8R67 - chains B and F of the 6 polymer chains in the assembly; structure by X-ray diffraction, 2.20 A resolution.

== Chain B ==
Molecule: Tubulin beta-2B chain
Organism: Bos taurus
UniProtKB: Q6B856 (TBB2B_BOVIN); the author numbering skips numbers that UniProt does not, so the offset changes along the chain: 1-42 = UniProt 1-42; 45-360 = UniProt 43-358; 369-455 = UniProt 359-445
Chain sequence (445 residues; row label = number of the first residue in the row; note: 10 numbers in that range are skipped by the numbering (no residue carries them; nothing is unmodelled there)):
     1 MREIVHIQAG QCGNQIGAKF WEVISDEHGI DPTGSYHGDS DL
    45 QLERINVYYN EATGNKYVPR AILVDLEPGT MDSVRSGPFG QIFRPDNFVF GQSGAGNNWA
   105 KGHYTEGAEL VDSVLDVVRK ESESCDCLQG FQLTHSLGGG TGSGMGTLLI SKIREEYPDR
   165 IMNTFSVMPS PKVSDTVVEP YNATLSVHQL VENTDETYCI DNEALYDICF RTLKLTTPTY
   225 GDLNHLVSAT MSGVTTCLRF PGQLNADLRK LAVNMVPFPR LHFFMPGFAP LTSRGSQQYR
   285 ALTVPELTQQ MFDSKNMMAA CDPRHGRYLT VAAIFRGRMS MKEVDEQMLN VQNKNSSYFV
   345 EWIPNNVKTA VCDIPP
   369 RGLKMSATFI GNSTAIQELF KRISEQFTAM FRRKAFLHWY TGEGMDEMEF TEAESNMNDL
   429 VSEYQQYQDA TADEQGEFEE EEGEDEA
Disordered / not traced: 1, 279-280, 439-455
Metal / ion sites: Mg2+: Gln11 (together with GDP); Ca2+ near Glu113 (its only coordinating residue here)
Residues lining bound ligands: GDP (guanosine-5'-diphosphate): Gly10, Gln11, Cys12, Gln15, Ile16, Asp69, Ala99, Asn101, Ser140, Gly142, Gly143, Gly144, Thr145, Gly146, Ser147, Val171, Pro173, Val177, Asp179, Glu183, Asn206, Leu209, Tyr224, Leu227, Asn228
Curated features (UniProtKB/Swiss-Prot):
  - motif: Met1 to Ile4 (MREI motif)
  - binding site (GTP): Gln11, Glu71, Ser140, Gly144, Thr145, Gly146, Asn206, Asn228
  - binding site (Mg(2+)): Glu71
  - modified residue: Ser40 (Phosphoserine), Thr57 (Phosphothreonine), Lys60 (N6-acetyllysine), Ser174 (Phosphoserine), Thr287 (Phosphothreonine), Thr292 (Phosphothreonine), Arg320 (Omega-N-methylarginine), Glu448 (5-glutamyl polyglutamate)
  - cross-link (Glycyl lysine isopeptide (Lys-Gly)): Lys60 (interchain with G-Cter in ubiquitin), Lys326 (interchain with G-Cter in ubiquitin)

== Chain F ==
Molecule: Tubulin tyrosine ligase
Organism: Gallus gallus
UniProtKB: A0A8V0Z8P0 (A0A8V0Z8P0_CHICK); the construct lacks a stretch of the UniProt sequence, so the offset changes along the chain: 1-52 = UniProt 1-52; 53-378 = UniProt 86-411
Chain sequence (384 residues; row label = number of the first residue in the row):
     1 MYTFVVRDEN SSVYAEVSRL LLATGQWKRL RKDNPRFNLM LGERNRLPFG RLGHEPGLVQ
    61 LVNYYRGADK LCRKASLVKL IKTSPELSES CTWFPESYVI YPTNLKTPVA PAQNGIRHLI
   121 NNTRTDEREV FLAAYNRRRE GREGNVWIAK SSAGAKGEGI LISSEASELL DFIDEQGQVH
   181 VIQKYLEKPL LLEPGHRKFD IRSWVLVDHL YNIYLYREGV LRTSSEPYNS ANFQDKTCHL
   241 TNHCIQKEYS KNYGRYEEGN EMFFEEFNQY LMDALNTTLE NSILLQIKHI IRSCLMCIEP
   301 AISTKHLHYQ SFQLFGFDFM VDEELKVWLI EVNGAPACAQ KLYAELCQGI VDVAISSVFP
   361 LADTGQKTSQ PTSIFIKLHH HHHH
Disordered / not traced: 103-124, 152-159, 175-179, 362-372, 381-384
Sequence notes: expression tag (379-384)
Metal / ion sites: Mg2+: Glu331 (together with AMP-PCP)
Residues lining bound ligands: AMP-PCP (ACP; phosphomethylphosphonic acid adenylate ester): Lys74, Pro95, Ile148, Lys150, Ile160, Gln183, Lys184, Tyr185, Leu186, Lys198, Asp200, Arg202, Arg222, His239, Leu240, Thr241, Asn242, Asp318, Met320, Ile330, Glu331, Asn333

== Chain B / chain F interface ==
Pairs across the interface - 15 pairs, chain B then chain F:
  Arg311(B) with Arg31(F)
  Leu333(B) with Pro56(F); Gly57(F)
  Gln336(B) with Arg36(F), hydrogen bond
  Asn337(B) with Thr3(F); Arg36(F), hydrogen bond; Leu58(F)
  Lys338(B) with Met1(F)
  Ser340(B) with Leu30(F); Arg31(F); Asn34(F), hydrogen bond
  Ser341(B) with Arg31(F)
  Glu345(B) with Arg31(F), salt bridge; Asp33(F); Asn34(F)
Also at the interface, not in a pair above, chain B (10 interface residues in all): Phe343, Asn349

== In short ==
Chain B and chain F each contribute 10 residues to their interface; the contacts include 3 hydrogen bonds and
1 salt bridge. Among the polar pairs are Glu345(B)-Arg31(F), Gln336(B)-Arg36(F) and Asn337(B)-Arg36(F).
Ligands of chain B: GDP. Ligands of chain F: AMP-PCP.
Here chain B is Tubulin beta-2B chain (Bos taurus) and chain F is Tubulin tyrosine ligase (Gallus gallus).
Entry 8R67 (tubulin-cryptophycin complex) was determined by X-ray diffraction.
